3TEY - chain A; structure by X-ray diffraction, 2.12 A resolution.

== Chain A ==
Molecule: Protective antigen
From: Bacillus anthracis
Notes: engineered mutation(s): V303P,H304G,S337C,N664C
Sequence (715 residues; each row starts with the number of its first residue; note: 20 numbers in that range are skipped by the numbering (no residue carries them; nothing is unmodelled there)):
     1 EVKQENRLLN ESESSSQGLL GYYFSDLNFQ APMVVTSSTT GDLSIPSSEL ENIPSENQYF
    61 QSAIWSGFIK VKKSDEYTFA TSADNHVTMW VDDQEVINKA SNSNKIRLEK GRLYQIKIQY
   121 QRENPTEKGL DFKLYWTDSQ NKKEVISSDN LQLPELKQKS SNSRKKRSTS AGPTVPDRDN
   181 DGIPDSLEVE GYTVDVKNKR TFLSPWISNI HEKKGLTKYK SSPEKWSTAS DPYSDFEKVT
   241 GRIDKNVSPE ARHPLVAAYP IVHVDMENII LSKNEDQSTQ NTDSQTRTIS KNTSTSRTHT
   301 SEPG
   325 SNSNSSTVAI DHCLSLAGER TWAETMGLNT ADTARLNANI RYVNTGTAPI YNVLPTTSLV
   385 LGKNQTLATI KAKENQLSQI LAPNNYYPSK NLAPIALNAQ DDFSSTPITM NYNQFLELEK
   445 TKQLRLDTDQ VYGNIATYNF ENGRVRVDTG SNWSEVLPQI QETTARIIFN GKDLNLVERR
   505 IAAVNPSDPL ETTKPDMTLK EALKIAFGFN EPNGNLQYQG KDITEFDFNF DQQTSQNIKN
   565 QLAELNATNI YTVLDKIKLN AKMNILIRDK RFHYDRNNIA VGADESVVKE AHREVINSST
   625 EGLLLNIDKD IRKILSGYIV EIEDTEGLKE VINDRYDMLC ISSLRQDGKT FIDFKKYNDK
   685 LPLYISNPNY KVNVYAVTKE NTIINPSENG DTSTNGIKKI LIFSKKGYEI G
Unresolved in the structure: 1-14
Disulfide bonds: C337-C664
Ion coordination: Ca2+ site 1: D177, D179, D181, I183, E188; Ca2+ site 2: D179, D181, E188, S222, K225, D235

== Summary ==
The Ca2+ site 1 is built by D177, D179, D181, I183 and E188. D179, D181, E188, S222, K225 and D235 form the
Ca2+ site 2.
Chain A is Protective antigen (Bacillus anthracis); the structure, Crystal Structure of Anthrax Protective
Antigen (Membrane Insertion Loop Deleted) Mutant S337C N664C to 2.06-A resolution, was determined by X-ray
diffraction together with 3TEW, 3TEX and 3TEZ from the same study.
